8V3G - chains B and C of the 8 polymer chains in the assembly; structure by electron microscopy, 3.10 A resolution.

Chain B (and C):
Name: Small conductance calcium-activated potassium channel protein 2
Source organism: Rattus norvegicus
Notes: chain C of this document is another copy of the same molecule, construct and numbering; everything in this record applies to it too
UniProtKB: P70604 (KCNN2_RAT); residue numbers follow UniProt; this construct covers 118-478
Sequence (361 residues; each row starts with the number of its first residue):
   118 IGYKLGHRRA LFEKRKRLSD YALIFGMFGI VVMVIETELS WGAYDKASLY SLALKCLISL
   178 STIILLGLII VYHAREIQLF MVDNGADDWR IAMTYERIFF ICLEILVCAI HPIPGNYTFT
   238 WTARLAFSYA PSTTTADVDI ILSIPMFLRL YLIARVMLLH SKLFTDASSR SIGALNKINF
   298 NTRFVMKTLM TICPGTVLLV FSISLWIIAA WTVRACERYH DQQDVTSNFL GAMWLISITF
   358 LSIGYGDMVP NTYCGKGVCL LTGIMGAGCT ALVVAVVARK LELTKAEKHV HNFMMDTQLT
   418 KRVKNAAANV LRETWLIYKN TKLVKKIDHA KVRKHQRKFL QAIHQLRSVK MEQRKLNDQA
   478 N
Disulfide bonds: Cys333-Cys371
Bound ions: K+ site 1: Ser359, Ile360 (shared with 2 residues of chain A; Ser359(C), Ile360(C) of chain C; 2 residues of chain D); K+ site 2: Ser359 (shared with 1 residue of chain A; Ser359(C) of chain C; 1 residue of chain D)
UniProt features mapped onto this chain:
  - modified residue: Tyr161 (Phosphotyrosine)
  - mutagenesis: His337 (H337N: Loss of inhibition by apamin and the organic molecule blockers UCL 1684 and d-tubocurarine. No effect on inhibition by tetraethylammonium (TEA)), Asn345 (N345G: Reduced inhibition by apamin but binding to apamin is unaffected), Asn368 (N368H: Reduced inhibition by apamin but binding to apamin is unaffected), Arg396 (R396E: Mostly eliminates inward rectifier potassium channel activity. Loss of inward rectifier potassium channel activity; when associated with E-397 ...), Lys397 (K397E: Moderately reduces inward rectifier potassium channel activity. Loss of inward rectifier potassium channel activity; when associated with E-396 ...), Glu399 (E399R: Increases inward rectifier potassium channel activity. Does not affect inward rectifier potassium channel activity; when associated with E-396 ...)
Reported in the primary citation:
  - binding site for ucl1684: Phe244
  - mutagenesis - F244S: unchanged binding to AP14145
  - mutagenesis - S359T/A384T: abolished binding to AP14145
  - mutagenesis - S359T/A384T: unchanged binding to UCL1684

How chain B and chain C interact:
Pairs across the interface - 38 pairs, chain B then chain C:
  Gln340(B) - Tyr246(C)
  Asp341(B) - Arg241(C)
  Val342(B) - Arg241(C)
  Val342(B) - Tyr246(C)  hydrophobic
  Asn345(B) - Tyr370(C)
  Leu347(B) - Tyr370(C)
  Trp351(B) - Tyr362(C)
  Trp351(B) - Lys373(C)
  Ser354(B) - Leu377(C)
  Ile355(B) - Tyr362(C)
  Leu358(B) - Ile381(C)  hydrophobic
  Ile360(B) - Ile360(C)
  Ile360(B) - Gly361(C)
  Ile360(B) - Tyr362(C)  hydrophobic
  Asp364(B) - Arg241(C)  salt bridge
  Asp364(B) - Ala243(C)
  Asp364(B) - Phe244(C)  hydrogen bond (side chain-backbone)
  Asp364(B) - Tyr246(C)  hydrogen bond (backbone-side chain)
  Asp364(B) - Val366(C)
  Val391(B) - Ala388(C)  hydrophobic
  Lys397(B) - Lys304(C)
  Leu398(B) - Lys304(C)
  Glu399(B) - Lys304(C)  hydrogen bond (backbone-side chain)
  Leu400(B) - Lys304(C)
  Leu400(B) - Thr308(C)
  Ala403(B) - Asn293(C)  hydrogen bond (backbone-side chain)
  Ala403(B) - Ile295(C)
  Glu404(B) - Phe301(C)
  Val407(B) - Asn293(C)
  Val407(B) - Ile295(C)  hydrophobic
  His408(B) - Thr305(C)
  His408(B) - Thr308(C)
  His408(B) - Ile309(C)
  Phe410(B) - Ile289(C)  hydrophobic
  Met411(B) - Asp283(C)
  Met411(B) - Ser285(C)
  Met411(B) - Ser286(C)
  Asp475(B) - Lys402(C)
Interface residues without a listed pair, chain B (28 interface residues in all): Gly348, Ser359, Gly363, Met365, Met412
Interface residues without a listed pair, chain C (31 interface residues in all): Ser245, Thr356, Ser359, Gly380, Ala384, Gly385

Overview:
28 residues of chain B and 31 residues of chain C are in contact; the contacts include 4 hydrogen bonds and 1
salt bridge. Polar pairs include Asp364(B)-Arg241(C), Asp364(B)-Phe244(C) and Asp364(B)-Tyr246(C). From
UniProt: 6 mutagenesis sites on chain B. From the paper: a binding site for ucl1684 at Phe244(B); S359T/A384T
of chain B abolish binding to AP14145.
Both chains are Small conductance calcium-activated potassium channel protein 2 (Rattus norvegicus). Entry
8V3G (Cryo-EM structure of the KCa2.2 channel with inhibitor UCL 1684) was determined by electron microscopy
(same publication as 8V2G, 8V2H and 9EIO).
